Entry 4GFO (X-ray diffraction, 2.30 A resolution); this record covers chain A.

== Chain A ==
Protein: Non-receptor tyrosine-protein kinase TYK2
Organism: Homo sapiens
Notes: EC 2.7.10.2; fragment: JH1 domain
Reference sequence: P29597 (TYK2_HUMAN); residue numbers follow UniProt; this construct covers 884-1176
Sequence (302 residues; row label = number of the first residue in the row):
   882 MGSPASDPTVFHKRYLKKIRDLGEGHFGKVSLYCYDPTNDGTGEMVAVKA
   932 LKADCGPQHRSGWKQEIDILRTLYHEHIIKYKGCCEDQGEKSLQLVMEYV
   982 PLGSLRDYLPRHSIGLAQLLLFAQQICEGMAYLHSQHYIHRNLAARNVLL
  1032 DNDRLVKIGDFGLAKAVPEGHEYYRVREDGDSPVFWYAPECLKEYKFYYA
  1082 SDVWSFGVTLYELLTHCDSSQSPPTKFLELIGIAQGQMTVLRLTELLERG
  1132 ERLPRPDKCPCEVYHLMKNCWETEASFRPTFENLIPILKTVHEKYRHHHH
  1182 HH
Unresolved in the structure: 882-889, 933-943, 968-973, 1179-1183
Differences from the reference sequence: expression tag (882-883, 1177-1183); conflict S1016 (Ala in P29597); engineered mutation N1023 (Asp in P29597)
Ligand contacts: 0X2 (2,6-dichloro-N-(2-oxo-2,5-dihydropyridin-4-yl)benzamide): L903, G904, E905, G906, V911, A928, I960, M978, E979, Y980, V981, R1027, N1028, L1030, G1040, D1041

== Summary ==
Ligands of chain A: compound 0X2.
Chain A is Non-receptor tyrosine-protein kinase TYK2 (Homo sapiens); the structure, TYK2 kinase (JH1 domain)
with 2,6-DICHLORO-N-(2-OXO-2,5-DIHYDROPYRIDIN-4-YL)BENZAMIDE, was determined by X-ray diffraction together
with 4GVJ, 4GFM, 4GIH and 4GMY from the same study.
